PDB entry 4Y74 | X-ray diffraction, 2.70 A resolution | chains R and S of the 34 polymer chains in the assembly

== Chain R ==
Name: Proteasome subunit alpha type-5
From: Saccharomyces cerevisiae (strain ATCC 204508 / S288c)
Notes: EC 3.4.25.1
UniProt: P32379 (PSA5_YEAST); residues -7 to 252 here correspond to UniProt positions 1-260 (UniProt number = residue number + 8)
Chain sequence (260 residues; row label = number of the first residue in the row; numbers below 1 keep their minus sign (Met-7 is residue -7)):
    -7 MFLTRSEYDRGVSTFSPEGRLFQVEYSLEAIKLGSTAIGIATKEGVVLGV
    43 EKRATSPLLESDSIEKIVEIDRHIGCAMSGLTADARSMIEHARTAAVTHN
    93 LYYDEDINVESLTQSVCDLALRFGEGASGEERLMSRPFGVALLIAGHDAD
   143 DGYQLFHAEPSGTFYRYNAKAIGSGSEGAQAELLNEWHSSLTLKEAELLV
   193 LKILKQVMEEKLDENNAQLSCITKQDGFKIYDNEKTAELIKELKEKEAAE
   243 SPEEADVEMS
Disordered / not traced: -7 to 0, 118-124, 243-252

== Chain S ==
Name: Proteasome subunit alpha type-6
From: Saccharomyces cerevisiae (strain ATCC 204508 / S288c)
Notes: EC 3.4.25.1
UniProt: P40302 (PSA6_YEAST); residues 0-233 here correspond to UniProt positions 1-234 (UniProt number = residue number + 1)
Chain sequence (234 residues; row label = number of the first residue in the row; numbering starts at 0):
     0 MFRNNYDGDTVTFSPTGRLFQVEYALEAIKQGSVTVGLRSNTHAVLVALK
    50 RNADELSSYQKKIIKCDEHMGLSLAGLAPDARVLSNYLRQQCNYSSLVFN
   100 RKLAVERAGHLLCDKAQKNTQSYGGRPYGVGLLIIGYDKSGAHLLEFQPS
   150 GNVTELYGTAIGARSQGAKTYLERTLDTFIKIDGNPDELIKAGVEAISQS
   200 LRDESLTVDNLSIAIVGKDTPFTIYDGEAVAKYI
Disordered / not traced: 0-2
Curated features (UniProtKB/Swiss-Prot):
  - modified residue: Ser13 (Phosphoserine)
  - cross-link: Lys190 (Glycyl lysine isopeptide (Lys-Gly) (interchain with G-Cter in ubiquitin))

== Interface between chain R and chain S ==
Contacting residue pairs - 43 pairs, chain R then chain S:
  Arg2(R) with Gly7(S)
  Ser5(R) with Arg125(S)
  Thr6(R) with Gly7(S), hydrogen bond (side chain-backbone); Gln20(S)
  Phe7(R) with Gln20(S), hydrogen bond (backbone-side chain); Tyr23(S); Ala24(S), hydrophobic; Arg125(S); Pro126(S); Gly128(S)
  Ser8(R) with Tyr23(S)
  Pro9(R) with Tyr23(S), hydrophobic; Glu26(S)
  Glu10(R) with Gln30(S)
  Gly11(R) with Tyr23(S); Ala27(S)
  Leu13(R) with Arg125(S)
  Gln106(R) with Arg81(S), hydrogen bond
  Asp110(R) with Arg81(S), salt bridge
  Leu113(R) with Pro78(S), hydrophobic; Asp79(S); Arg125(S)
  Ser153(R) with Pro78(S)
  Gly154(R) with Pro78(S)
  Thr155(R) with Gln59(S); Pro78(S)
  Phe156(R) with Gln59(S)
  Tyr157(R) with Arg50(S); Ser57(S); Gln59(S)
  Arg158(R) with Ser56(S); Ser57(S), hydrogen bond (backbone-backbone)
  Tyr159(R) with Ala52(S); Asp53(S); Leu55(S); Ser56(S)
  Asn160(R) with Leu55(S), hydrogen bond (backbone-backbone)
  Ala161(R) with Leu55(S)
  Gln172(R) with Asp53(S), hydrogen bond; Leu55(S)
  Leu175(R) with Leu55(S)
  Leu176(R) with Glu54(S); Leu55(S)
Other interface residues (no listed pair), chain R (27 interface residues in all): Gly3, Glu117, Trp179
Other interface residues (no listed pair), chain S (26 interface residues in all): Asp6, Asn51, Leu76, Tyr122, Gly123

== Summary ==
27 residues of chain R and 26 residues of chain S are in contact; the contacts include 6 hydrogen bonds and 1
salt bridge. Polar contacts include Asp110(R)-Arg81(S), Thr6(R)-Gly7(S) and Phe7(R)-Gln20(S).
Chain R is Proteasome subunit alpha type-5 and chain S is Proteasome subunit alpha type-6, both from
Saccharomyces cerevisiae (strain ATCC 204508 / S288c); the structure, Yeast 20S proteasome in complex with
Ac-LAL-ep, was determined by X-ray diffraction together with 4Y69, 4Y6A, 4Y6V, 4Y6Z, 4Y70, 4Y75 and 34 further
entries from the same study.
